4TR0 - chain A; structure by X-ray diffraction, 1.95 A resolution.

# Chain A
Protein: Glutaredoxin 3
Organism: Alkaliphilus oremlandii
UniProt: A8MJH2 (A8MJH2_ALKOO); numbering as in UniProt (aligned over 1-85)
Chain sequence (93 residues; row label = number of the first residue in the row):
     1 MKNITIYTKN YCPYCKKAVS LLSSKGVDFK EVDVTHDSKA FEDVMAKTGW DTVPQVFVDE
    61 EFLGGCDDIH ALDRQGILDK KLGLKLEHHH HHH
Not modelled in the structure: 93
Differences from the reference sequence: expression tag (86-93)
Modified positions: Cys66 (S-hydroxycysteine; CSO)
Disulfide bonds: Cys12-Cys15
Ligand contacts: oxidized glutathione disulfide (GDS): Tyr11, Cys12, Pro13, Tyr14, Asp51, Thr52, Val53, Pro54, Gly65, Cys66, Asp67

# In short
Chain A binds oxidized glutathione disulfide.
Chain A is Glutaredoxin 3 (Alkaliphilus oremlandii); the structure, Crystal structure of GSSG-bound cGrx2, was
determined by X-ray diffraction, deposited together with 4TR1.
